8T22 - chains A and B of the 4 polymer chains in the assembly; structure by electron microscopy, 3.83 A resolution.

== Chain A (and B) ==
Protein: Spike glycoprotein
Source organism: Severe acute respiratory syndrome coronavirus 2
Notes: chain B of this document is another copy of the same molecule, construct and numbering; everything in this record applies to it too
UniProtKB: P0DTC2 (SPIKE_SARS2); numbering as in UniProt; present here: 1-88, 91-1208
Sequence (1269 residues; each row starts with the number of its first residue; note: 2 numbers in that range are skipped by the numbering (no residue carries them; nothing is unmodelled there)):
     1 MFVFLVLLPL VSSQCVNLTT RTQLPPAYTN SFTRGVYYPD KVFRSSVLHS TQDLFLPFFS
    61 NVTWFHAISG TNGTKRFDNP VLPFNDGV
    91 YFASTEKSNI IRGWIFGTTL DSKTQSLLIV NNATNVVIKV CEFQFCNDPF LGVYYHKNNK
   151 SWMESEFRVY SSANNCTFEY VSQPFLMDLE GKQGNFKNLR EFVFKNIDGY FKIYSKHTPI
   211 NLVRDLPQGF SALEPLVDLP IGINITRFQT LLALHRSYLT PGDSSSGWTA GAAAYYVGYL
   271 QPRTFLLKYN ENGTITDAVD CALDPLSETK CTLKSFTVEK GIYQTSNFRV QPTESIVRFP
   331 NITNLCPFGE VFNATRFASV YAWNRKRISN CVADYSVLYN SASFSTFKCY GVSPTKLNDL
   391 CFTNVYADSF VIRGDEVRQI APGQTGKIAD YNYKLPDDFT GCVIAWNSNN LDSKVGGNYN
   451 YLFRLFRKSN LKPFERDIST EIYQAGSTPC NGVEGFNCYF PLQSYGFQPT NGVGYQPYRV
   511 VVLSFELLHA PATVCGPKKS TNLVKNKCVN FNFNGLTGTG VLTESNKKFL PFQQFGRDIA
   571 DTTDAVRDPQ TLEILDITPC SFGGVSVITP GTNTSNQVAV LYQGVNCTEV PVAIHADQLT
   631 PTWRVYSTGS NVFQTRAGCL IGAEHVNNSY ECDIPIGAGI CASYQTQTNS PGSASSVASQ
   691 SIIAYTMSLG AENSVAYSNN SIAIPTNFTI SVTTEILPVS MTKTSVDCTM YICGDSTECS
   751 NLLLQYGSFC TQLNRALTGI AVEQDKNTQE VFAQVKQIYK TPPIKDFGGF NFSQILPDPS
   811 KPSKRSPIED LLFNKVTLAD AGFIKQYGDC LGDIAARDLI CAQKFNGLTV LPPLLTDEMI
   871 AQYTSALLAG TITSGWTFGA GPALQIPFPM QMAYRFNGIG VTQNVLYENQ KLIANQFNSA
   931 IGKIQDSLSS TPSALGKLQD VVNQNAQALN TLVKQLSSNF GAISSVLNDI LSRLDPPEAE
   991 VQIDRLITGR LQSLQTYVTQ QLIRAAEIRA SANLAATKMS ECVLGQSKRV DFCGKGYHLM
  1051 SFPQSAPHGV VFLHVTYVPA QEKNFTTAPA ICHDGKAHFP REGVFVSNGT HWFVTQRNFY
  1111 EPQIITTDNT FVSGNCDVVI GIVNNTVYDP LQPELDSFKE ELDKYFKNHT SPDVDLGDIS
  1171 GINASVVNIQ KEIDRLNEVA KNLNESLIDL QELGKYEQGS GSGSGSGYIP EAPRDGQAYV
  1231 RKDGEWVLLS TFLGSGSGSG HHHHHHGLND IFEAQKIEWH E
Unresolved in the structure: 1-26, 69-77, 144-164, 173-185, 246-262, 332-584, 621-640, 677-688, 828-853, 1148-1271
Differences from the reference sequence: variant Phe453 (Tyr in P0DTC2); engineered mutation Gly614 (Asp in P0DTC2), Gly682 (Arg in P0DTC2), Ser683 (Arg in P0DTC2), Ser685 (Arg in P0DTC2), Pro817 (Phe in P0DTC2), Pro892 (Ala in P0DTC2), Pro899 (Ala in P0DTC2), Pro942 (Ala in P0DTC2), Pro986 (Lys in P0DTC2), Pro987 (Val in P0DTC2); expression tag (1209-1271)
Curated features (UniProtKB/Swiss-Prot):
  - region: Asn280 to Cys301 (Putative superantigen), Arg403 to Asp405 (Integrin-binding motif), Asn448 to Leu452, Arg454 to Phe456 (Immunodominant HLA epitope recognized by the CD8+), Pro681, Ala684 (Putative superantigen), Ser816 to Tyr837 (Fusion peptide 1), Lys835 to Phe855 (Fusion peptide 2), Asp1163 to Glu1202 (Heptad repeat 2)
  - site: Arg815, Ser816 (Cleavage)
  - glycosylation: Asn17 (N-linked (GlcNAc...) (complex) asparagine), Asn61 (N-linked (GlcNAc...) (hybrid) asparagine), Asn122 (N-linked (GlcNAc...) (hybrid) asparagine), Asn149 (N-linked (GlcNAc...) (complex) asparagine), Asn165 (N-linked (GlcNAc...) (complex) asparagine), Asn234 (N-linked (GlcNAc...) (high mannose) asparagine), Asn282 (N-linked (GlcNAc...) (complex) asparagine), Thr323 (O-linked (GalNAc) threonine), Ser325 (O-linked (HexNAc...) serine), Asn331 (N-linked (GlcNAc...) (complex) asparagine), Asn343 (N-linked (GlcNAc...) (complex) asparagine), Asn603 (N-linked (GlcNAc...) (hybrid) asparagine), Asn616 (N-linked (GlcNAc...) (complex) asparagine), Asn657 (N-linked (GlcNAc...) (complex) asparagine), Thr676 (O-linked (GlcNAc...) threonine), Thr678 (O-linked (GlcNAc...) threonine), Asn709 (N-linked (GlcNAc...) (high mannose) asparagine), Asn717 (N-linked (GlcNAc...) (hybrid) asparagine), Asn801 (N-linked (GlcNAc...) (hybrid) asparagine), Asn1074 (N-linked (GlcNAc...) (hybrid) asparagine) and 5 more in UniProt
  - natural variant: Leu5 (L5F: In strain: Iota/B.1.526), Ser13 (S13I: In strain: Epsilon/B.1.427/B.1.429), Leu18 (L18F: In strain: Beta/B.1.351, Gamma/P.1 and 1 more), Thr19 (T19I: In strain: Omicron/BQ.1.1, Omicron/XBB.1.5 and 1 more; T19R: In strain: Delta/B.1.617.2, Omicron/BA.2 and 4 more), Thr20 (T20N: In strain: Gamma/P.1), Leu24 to Ala27 (sequence variant, change not given here; In strain: Omicron/BA.2, Omicron/BA.2.12.1 and 6 more), Pro26 (P26S: In strain: Gamma/P.1), Gln52 (Q52H: In strain: Omicron/EG.5.1), Ala67 (A67V: In strain: Eta/B.1.525, Omicron/BA.1), Thr95 (T95I: In strain: Iota/B.1.526, Mu/B.1.621 and 2 more), Arg102 (R102I: In strain: A23.1), Asp138 (D138Y: In strain: Gamma/P.1), 76 further natural variant entries in UniProt
  - mutagenesis: Asn121 (N121Q: Partial loss of biliverdin affinity), Arg190 (R190K: Partial loss of biliverdin affinity), Asn234 (N234Q: Increased resistance to neutralizing antibodies), Asn331 (N331Q: Reduced viral infectivity), Asn343 (N343Q: Reduced viral infectivity), Leu452 (L452R: Increased resistance to neutralizing antibodies. Decreases HLA binding to NF9 epitope. Increased binding affinity to human ACE2), Ala475 (A475V: Increased resistance to neutralizing antibodies), Val483 (V483A: Increased resistance to neutralizing antibodies), Glu484 (E484D: Increased replication in human TMEM106B overexpressing cells), Phe490 (F490L: Increased resistance to neutralizing antibodies and human covalescent sera neutralization), Gln493 (Q493N: Reduced host ACE2-binding affinity in vitro; Q493Y: Reduced host ACE2-binding affinity in vitro), Asn501 (N501T: Reduced host ACE2-binding affinity in vitro; N501Y: Increased binding affinity to human ACE2), 9 further mutagenesis entries in UniProt
Cystine bridges: Cys131-Cys166, Cys291-Cys301, Cys617-Cys649, Cys662-Cys671, Cys738-Cys760, Cys743-Cys749, Cys1032-Cys1043, Cys1082-Cys1126

== Chain A / chain B interface ==
Pairs across the interface (52):
  Asn317(A) - Asp737(B)  hydrogen bond
  Phe592(A) - Phe855(B)
  Phe592(A) - Gly857(B)
  Phe592(A) - Leu858(B)
  Gly667(A) - Leu864(B)
  Ala668(A) - Pro863(B)
  Gly669(A) - Leu864(B)  hydrogen bond (backbone-backbone)
  Leu699(A) - Gln872(B)
  Gly700(A) - Ile788(B)
  Ala701(A) - Ile788(B)  hydrogen bond (backbone-backbone)
  Glu702(A) - Ile788(B)
  Glu702(A) - Lys790(B)  salt bridge
  Asn703(A) - Ile788(B)  hydrogen bond (backbone-backbone)
  Asn703(A) - Tyr789(B)
  Asn703(A) - Lys790(B)  hydrogen bond (backbone-backbone)
  Ser704(A) - Lys790(B)
  Ala706(A) - Gln895(B)
  Tyr707(A) - Asp796(B)  hydrogen bond (side chain-backbone)
  Tyr707(A) - Phe797(B)  hydrophobic
  Ser708(A) - Pro897(B)
  Ser711(A) - Gln895(B)
  Ser711(A) - Pro897(B)
  Ile712(A) - Gln895(B)
  Ala713(A) - Leu894(B)  hydrophobic
  Ala713(A) - Gln895(B)  hydrogen bond (backbone-backbone)
  Gln957(A) - Arg765(B)
  Thr961(A) - Gln762(B)
  Lys964(A) - Ser758(B)  hydrogen bond
  Gln965(A) - Tyr756(B)
  Gln965(A) - Ser758(B)  hydrogen bond
  Gln965(A) - Gln762(B)
  Ser968(A) - Gln755(B)  hydrogen bond (side chain-backbone)
  Phe970(A) - Gln755(B)
  Gly971(A) - Gln755(B)
  Gln1002(A) - Gln1002(B)
  Gln1005(A) - Gln1005(B)
  Thr1006(A) - Gln1005(B)
  Ile1013(A) - Leu1012(B)  hydrophobic
  Glu1017(A) - Arg1019(B)  salt bridge
  Arg1039(A) - Thr1027(B)
  Arg1039(A) - Glu1031(B)  salt bridge
  Arg1039(A) - Arg1039(B)
  Val1040(A) - Ser1030(B)
  Gly1046(A) - Ala890(B)
  Asn1074(A) - Gln895(B)
  Phe1089(A) - Asn914(B)
  Phe1089(A) - Tyr917(B)  hydrophobic
  Pro1090(A) - Gln913(B)
  Val1094(A) - Met900(B)  hydrophobic
  Arg1107(A) - Tyr904(B)  hydrogen bond
  Ser1123(A) - Asn914(B)
  Ile1130(A) - Gln920(B)
Interface residues without a listed pair, chain A (56 interface residues in all): Arg319, Pro665, Val705, Asn709, Pro715, Asn969, Thr1009, Asp1041, Lys1045, Tyr1047, Val1068, Pro1069, Glu1072, Thr1077, Gly1093, Phe1121, Val1129
Interface residues without a listed pair, chain B (55 interface residues in all): Met740, Gly757, Phe759, Gln784, Gln787, Thr859, Pro862, Met869, Tyr873, Thr883, Trp886, Pro892, Ile896, Phe898, Asn907, Thr912, Glu918, Thr1009, Ile1013, Leu1034

== Summary ==
The interface between chain A and chain B involves 56 residues on one side and 55 on the other; the contacts
include 11 hydrogen bonds and 3 salt bridges. Polar pairs include Glu702(A)-Lys790(B), Glu1017(A)-Arg1019(B)
and Arg1039(A)-Glu1031(B). From UniProt: 20 mutagenesis sites on chain A.
Both chains are Spike glycoprotein (Severe acute respiratory syndrome coronavirus 2). Entry 8T22 (Cryo-EM
structure of mink variant Y453F trimeric spike protein bound to one mink ACE2 receptors at ...) was determined
by electron microscopy, deposited together with 8T20, 8T21, 8T23, 8T25 and 8TAZ.
